PDB entry 8K21 | electron microscopy, 3.80 A resolution | chains V and D of the 8 polymer chains in the assembly

Chain V:
Molecule: 21-nt DNA strand
From: Vibrio phage ICP1_2004_A
Sequence (21 nucleotides; each row starts with the number of its first residue):
     1 ATCTTCCCTA TTTAAATTGC T

Chain D:
Protein: Cas1
From: Vibrio phage ICP1_2004_A
Reference sequence: F1D5W0 (F1D5W0_9CAUD); residue numbers follow UniProt; this construct covers 1-295
Sequence (295 residues; numbered 1 to 295; the number before each row is that of its first residue):
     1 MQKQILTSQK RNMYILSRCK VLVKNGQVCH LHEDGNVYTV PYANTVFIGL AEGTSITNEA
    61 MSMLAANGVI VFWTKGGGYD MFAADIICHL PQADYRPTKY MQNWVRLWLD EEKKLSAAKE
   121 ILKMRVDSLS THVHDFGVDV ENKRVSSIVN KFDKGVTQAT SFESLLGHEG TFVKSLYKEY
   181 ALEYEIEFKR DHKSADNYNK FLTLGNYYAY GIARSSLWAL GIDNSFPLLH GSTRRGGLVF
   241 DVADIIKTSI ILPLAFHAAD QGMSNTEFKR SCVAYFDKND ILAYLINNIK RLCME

Chain V / chain D interface:
Contacting residue pairs (11):
  DT2(V) - Lys20(D)  salt bridge to the phosphate
  DT2(V) - Thr57(D)  phosphate contact
  DT2(V) - Glu59(D)  phosphate contact
  DC3(V) - Leu22(D)  phosphate contact
  DC3(V) - Val23(D)  hydrogen bond to the phosphate
  DC3(V) - Thr57(D)  hydrogen bond to the phosphate
  DC3(V) - Glu59(D)  sugar contact
  DT4(V) - Val23(D)  phosphate contact
  DT4(V) - Lys24(D)  phosphate contact
  DT4(V) - Asn25(D)  hydrogen bond to the phosphate
  DT4(V) - Gly26(D)  hydrogen bond to the phosphate
Other interface residues (no listed pair), chain V (4 interface residues in all): DT5

In short:
The interface between chain V and chain D involves 4 residues on one side and 8 on the other; the contacts
include 4 hydrogen bonds and 1 salt bridge. Polar pairs include DC3(V)-Val23(D), DC3(V)-Thr57(D) and
DT4(V)-Asn25(D).
Here chain V is a 21-nt DNA strand and chain D is Cas1, both from Vibrio phage ICP1_2004_A. Entry 8K21
(Cas1-Cas2-dsDNA subregion in ICP1 Csy-DNA-Cas1-2/3 complex) was determined by electron microscopy.
